4RNO - chains A and T of the 3 polymer chains in the assembly; structure by X-ray diffraction, 2.82 A resolution.

== Chain A ==
Name: DNA polymerase eta
From: Homo sapiens
Notes: EC 2.7.7.7
UniProtKB: Q9Y253 (POLH_HUMAN); residue numbers follow UniProt; this construct covers 1-432
Amino-acid sequence (435 residues; numbered -2 to 432; the number before each row is that of its first residue; numbers below 1 keep their minus sign (Gly-2 is residue -2)):
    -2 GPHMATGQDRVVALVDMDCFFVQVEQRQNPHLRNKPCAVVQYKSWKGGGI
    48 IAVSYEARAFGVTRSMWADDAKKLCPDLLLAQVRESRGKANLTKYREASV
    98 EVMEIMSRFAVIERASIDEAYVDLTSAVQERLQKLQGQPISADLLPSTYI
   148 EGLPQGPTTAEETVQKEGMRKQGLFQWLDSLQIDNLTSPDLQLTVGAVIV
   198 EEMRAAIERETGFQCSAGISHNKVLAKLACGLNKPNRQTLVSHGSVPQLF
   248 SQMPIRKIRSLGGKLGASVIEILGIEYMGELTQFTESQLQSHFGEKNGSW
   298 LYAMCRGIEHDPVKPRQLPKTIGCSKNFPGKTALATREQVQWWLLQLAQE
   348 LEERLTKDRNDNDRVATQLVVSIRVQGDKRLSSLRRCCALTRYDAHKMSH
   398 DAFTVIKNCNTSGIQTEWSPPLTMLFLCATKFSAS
Not modelled in the structure: -2 to 0, 133, 155-159, 417
Sequence notes: expression tag (-2 to 0)
Swiss-Prot annotation at these positions:
  - binding site (Mg(2+)): Asp13, Met14, Asp115, Glu116
  - binding site (Mn(2+)): Asp13, Met14, Asp115, Glu116
  - binding site (a 2'-deoxyribonucleoside 5'-triphosphate): Arg61
  - natural variant: Val37 (deletion: In XPV), Leu75 (deletion: In XPV), Arg93 (R93P: In XPV), Arg111 (R111H: In XPV), Thr122 (T122P: In XPV), Gly153 (G153D: In a breast cancer sample), Thr191 (T191P: In XPV), Gly263 (G263V: In XPV), Val266 (V266D: In XPV), Gly295 (G295R: In XPV), Arg361 (R361S: In XPV)
  - mutagenesis: Tyr52 (Y52A/F: Reduces DNA polymerase activity; Y52E: Reduces DNA polymerase activity. Increases fidelity of replication and reduces translesion bypass), Arg61 (R61A: Reduces enzymatic activity by two-thirds), Ser62 (S62G: Increased DNA polymerase activity and translesion bypass compared to wild-type), Ala68 (A68S/V: Severe reduction in thymine dimer translesion bypass), Asn324 to Pro326 (Reduces binding to chromatin and to monoubiquitinated PCNA. Abolishes binding to monoubiquitinated PCNA; when associated with 705-E--H-713 Del)
Bound ions: Ca2+: Asp13, Met14, Asp115 (together with 2'-deoxycytidine-5'-triphosphate)
Ligand contacts: 2'-deoxycytidine-5'-triphosphate (DCP): Asp13, Met14, Asp15, Cys16, Phe17, Phe18, Ile48, Ala49, Tyr52, Arg55, Arg61, Ile114, Asp115, Glu116, Lys231

== Chain T ==
Molecule: Nucleic acids Template: CATG(3DR)TGACGCT
Sequence (12 nucleotides; numbered 1 to 12; the number before each row is that of its first residue):
     1 CATGXTGACGCT
Modified / non-standard residues: 3DR (1',2'-dideoxyribofuranose-5'-phosphate) at position 5

== How chain A and chain T interact ==
Residue-residue contacts - 42 pairs, chain A then chain T:
  Gln38(A) - DG4(T)  hydrogen bond to the sugar
  Gln38(A) - 3DR_5(T)  sugar contact
  Tyr39(A) - DG4(T)  phosphate contact
  Tyr39(A) - 3DR_5(T)  hydrogen bond to the phosphate
  Trp42(A) - DA2(T)  stacking on the base
  Gly46(A) - DT3(T)  base contact
  Ile47(A) - DT3(T)  hydrogen bond to the base
  Ile48(A) - DT3(T)  base contact
  Ile48(A) - DG4(T)  base contact
  Arg61(A) - DT3(T)  base contact
  Ser62(A) - DT3(T)  hydrogen bond to the base
  Trp64(A) - DA2(T)  phosphate contact
  Trp64(A) - DT3(T)  phosphate contact
  Lys86(A) - 3DR_5(T)  phosphate contact
  Lys86(A) - DT6(T)  salt bridge to the phosphate
  Ala87(A) - 3DR_5(T)  sugar contact
  Arg93(A) - DT6(T)  salt bridge to the phosphate
  Arg93(A) - DG7(T)  salt bridge to the phosphate
  Lys293(A) - DC11(T)  phosphate contact
  Lys311(A) - DC9(T)  phosphate contact
  Arg313(A) - DA8(T)  salt bridge to the phosphate
  Pro316(A) - DA8(T)  phosphate contact
  Lys317(A) - DA8(T)  hydrogen bond to the phosphate
  Lys317(A) - DC9(T)  salt bridge to the phosphate
  Thr318(A) - DG7(T)  sugar contact
  Thr318(A) - DA8(T)  hydrogen bond to the phosphate
  Ile319(A) - DG7(T)  phosphate contact
  Gly320(A) - DT6(T)  sugar contact
  Gly320(A) - DG7(T)  hydrogen bond to the phosphate
  Cys321(A) - DT6(T)  phosphate contact
  Ser322(A) - 3DR_5(T)  sugar contact
  Ser322(A) - DT6(T)  hydrogen bond to the phosphate
  Lys323(A) - 3DR_5(T)  salt bridge to the phosphate
  Asn324(A) - DG4(T)  sugar contact
  Asn324(A) - 3DR_5(T)  hydrogen bond to the phosphate
  Pro326(A) - DC1(T)  phosphate contact
  Pro326(A) - DA2(T)  base contact
  Pro326(A) - DG4(T)  phosphate contact
  Gly327(A) - DA2(T)  hydrogen bond to the phosphate
  Thr329(A) - DA2(T)  base contact
  Arg351(A) - DG7(T)  salt bridge to the phosphate
  Leu378(A) - DT6(T)  base contact
Other interface residues (no listed pair), chain A (34 interface residues in all): Leu89, Glu110, Lys328, Thr420, Phe423

== Overview ==
34 residues of chain A face 10 of chain T across their interface, with 10 hydrogen bonds, 7 salt bridges and 1
aromatic stacking contact. Polar pairs include Ile47(A)-DT3(T), Ser62(A)-DT3(T) and Gln38(A)-DG4(T). Chain A
binds 2'-deoxycytidine-5'-triphosphate.
Chain A is DNA polymerase eta (Homo sapiens) and chain T is Nucleic acids Template: CATG(3DR)TGACGCT; the
structure, Crystal structure of human polymerase eta extending an abasic site-dA pair by inserting dCTP
opposite template ..., was determined by X-ray diffraction (same publication as 4RNM and 4RNN).
